PDB entry 8D5E | X-ray diffraction, 2.46 A resolution | chains A and P of the 3 polymer chains in the assembly

== Chain A ==
Name: H-2 class I histocompatibility antigen, D-D alpha chain
From: Mus musculus
Reference sequence: P01900 (HA12_MOUSE); residues 2-275 here correspond to UniProt positions 26-299 (UniProt number = residue number + 24)
Amino-acid sequence (274 residues; numbered 2 to 275; the number before each row is that of its first residue):
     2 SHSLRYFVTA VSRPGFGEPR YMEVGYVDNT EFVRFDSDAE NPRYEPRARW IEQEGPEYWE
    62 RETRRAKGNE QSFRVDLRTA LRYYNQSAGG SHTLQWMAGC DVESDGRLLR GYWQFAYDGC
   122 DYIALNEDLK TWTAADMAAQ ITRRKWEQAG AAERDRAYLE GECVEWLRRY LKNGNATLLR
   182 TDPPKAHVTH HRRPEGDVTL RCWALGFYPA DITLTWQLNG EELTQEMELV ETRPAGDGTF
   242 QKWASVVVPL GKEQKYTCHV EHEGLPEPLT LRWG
Disulfide bonds: Cys101-Cys164, Cys203-Cys259
UniProt features mapped onto this chain:
  - region: Gly275 (Connecting peptide)
  - glycosylation (N-linked (GlcNAc...) asparagine): Asn86, Asn176

== Chain P ==
Name: Transcription initiation factor IIB
Notes: EC 2.3.1.48
Reference sequence: P62915 (TF2B_MOUSE); residues 1-9 here correspond to UniProt positions 88-96 (UniProt number = residue number + 87)
Amino-acid sequence (9 residues; row label = number of the first residue in the row):
     1 TGAASFDEF
UniProt features mapped onto this chain:
  - modified residue: Ser5 (Phosphoserine)

== Chain A / chain P interface ==
Pairs across the interface - 39 pairs, chain A then chain P:
  Tyr7(A) - Thr1(P)  hydrogen bond (side chain-backbone)
  Tyr7(A) - Gly2(P)  hydrogen bond (side chain-backbone)
  Tyr59(A) - Thr1(P)
  Glu63(A) - Thr1(P)
  Glu63(A) - Gly2(P)  hydrogen bond (side chain-backbone)
  Arg66(A) - Gly2(P)  hydrogen bond (side chain-backbone)
  Arg66(A) - Ala3(P)  hydrogen bond (side chain-backbone)
  Asn70(A) - Ala3(P)  hydrogen bond (side chain-backbone)
  Asn70(A) - Ala4(P)
  Asn70(A) - Ser5(P)  hydrogen bond (side chain-backbone)
  Ser73(A) - Ser5(P)  hydrogen bond (side chain-backbone)
  Ser73(A) - Glu8(P)
  Phe74(A) - Ser5(P)
  Val76(A) - Glu8(P)
  Asp77(A) - Glu8(P)
  Asp77(A) - Phe9(P)  hydrogen bond (side chain-backbone)
  Thr80(A) - Phe9(P)
  Tyr84(A) - Phe9(P)  hydrogen bond (side chain-backbone)
  Leu95(A) - Phe9(P)  hydrophobic
  Trp97(A) - Ala3(P)
  Trp114(A) - Ala3(P)  hydrophobic
  Trp114(A) - Ala4(P)
  Phe116(A) - Ser5(P)
  Tyr123(A) - Phe9(P)  hydrophobic
  Thr143(A) - Phe9(P)  hydrogen bond (side chain-backbone)
  Lys146(A) - Glu8(P)
  Lys146(A) - Phe9(P)
  Trp147(A) - Asp7(P)
  Trp147(A) - Glu8(P)  hydrogen bond (side chain-backbone)
  Trp147(A) - Phe9(P)  hydrophobic
  Ala150(A) - Asp7(P)
  Ala152(A) - Asp7(P)
  Arg155(A) - Asp7(P)  salt bridge
  Tyr159(A) - Thr1(P)  hydrogen bond (side chain-backbone)
  Tyr159(A) - Gly2(P)
  Tyr159(A) - Ala3(P)
  Glu163(A) - Thr1(P)
  Trp167(A) - Thr1(P)  hydrogen bond
  Tyr171(A) - Thr1(P)  hydrogen bond (side chain-backbone)
Interface residues without a listed pair, chain A (28 interface residues in all): Leu5, Ala99
Interface residues without a listed pair, chain P (9 interface residues in all): Phe6

== In short ==
28 residues of chain A and 9 residues of chain P are in contact, with 15 hydrogen bonds and 1 salt bridge.
Polar pairs include Arg155(A)-Asp7(P), Tyr7(A)-Thr1(P) and Tyr7(A)-Gly2(P).
Chain A is H-2 class I histocompatibility antigen, D-D alpha chain (Mus musculus) and chain P is Transcription
initiation factor IIB; the structure, The complex of Gtf2b Peptide TGAASFDEF Presented by H2-Dd, was
determined by X-ray diffraction together with 8D5F and 8D5K from the same study.
